Entry 7C4K (X-ray diffraction, 2.40 A resolution); this record covers chain A.

== Chain A ==
Name: Ancestral L-amino acid oxidase
Sequence (663 residues; numbered 0 to 662; the number before each row is that of its first residue; numbering starts at 0):
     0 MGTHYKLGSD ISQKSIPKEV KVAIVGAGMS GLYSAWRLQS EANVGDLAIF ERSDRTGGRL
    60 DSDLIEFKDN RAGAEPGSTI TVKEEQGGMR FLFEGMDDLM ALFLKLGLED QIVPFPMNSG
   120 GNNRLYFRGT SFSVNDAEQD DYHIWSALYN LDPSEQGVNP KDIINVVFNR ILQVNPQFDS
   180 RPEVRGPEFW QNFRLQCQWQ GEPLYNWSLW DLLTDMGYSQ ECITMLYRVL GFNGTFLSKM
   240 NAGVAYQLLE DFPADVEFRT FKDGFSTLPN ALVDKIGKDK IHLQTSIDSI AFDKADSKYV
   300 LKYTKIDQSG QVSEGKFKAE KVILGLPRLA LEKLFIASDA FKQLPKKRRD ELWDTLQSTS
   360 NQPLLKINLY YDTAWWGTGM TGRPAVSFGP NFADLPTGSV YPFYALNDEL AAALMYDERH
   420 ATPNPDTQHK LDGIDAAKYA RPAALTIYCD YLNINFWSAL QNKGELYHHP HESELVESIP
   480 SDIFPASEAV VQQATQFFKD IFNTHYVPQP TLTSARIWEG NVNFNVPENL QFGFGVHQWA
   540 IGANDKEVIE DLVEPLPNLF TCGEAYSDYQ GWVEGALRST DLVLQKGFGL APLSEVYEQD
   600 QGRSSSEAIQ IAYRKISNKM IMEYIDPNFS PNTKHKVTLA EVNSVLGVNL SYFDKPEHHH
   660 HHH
Unresolved in the structure: 0-13, 74-75, 630-662
Ligand contacts: FAD (flavin-adenine dinucleotide): Val24, Gly25, Ala26, Gly27, Met28, Ser29, Phe49, Glu50, Arg51, Ser52, Gly56, Gly57, Arg58, Leu59, Gln85, Gly86, Gly87, Met88, Arg89, Phe264, Thr284, Ser285, Ile286, Gly324, Leu325, Pro326, Ala329, Leu363, Lys365, Tyr447, Trp517, Gly534, Gly562, Glu563, Gly570, Trp571, Val572, Ala575

== In short ==
Ligands of chain A: flavin-adenine dinucleotide.
Chain A is Ancestral L-amino acid oxidase; the structure, Ancestral L-amino acid oxidase (AncLAAO-N5) ligand
free form, was determined by X-ray diffraction together with 7C4L, 7C4M and 7C4N from the same study.
